PDB entry 5LJN | X-ray diffraction, 2.70 A resolution | chains A and C

== Chain A ==
Molecule: E3 ubiquitin-protein ligase RNF31
Source organism: Homo sapiens
Notes: EC 6.3.2.-
UniProtKB: Q96EP0 (RNF31_HUMAN); residues 5-176 here = UniProt positions 5-176
Sequence (173 residues; each row starts with the number of its first residue):
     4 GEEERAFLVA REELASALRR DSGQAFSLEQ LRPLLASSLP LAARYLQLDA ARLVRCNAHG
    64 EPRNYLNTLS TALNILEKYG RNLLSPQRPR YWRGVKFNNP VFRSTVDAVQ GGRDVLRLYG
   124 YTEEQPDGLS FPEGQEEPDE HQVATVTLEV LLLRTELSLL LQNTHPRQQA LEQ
Differences from the reference sequence: expression tag (4)

== Chain C ==
Molecule: Spermatogenesis-associated protein 2
UniProtKB: Q9UM82 (SPAT2_HUMAN); residue numbers follow UniProt; this construct covers 334-341
Sequence (8 residues; each row starts with the number of its first residue):
   334 DVDLYTDS
What the authors report for this chain:
  - mutagenesis - Y338A, Y338F: unchanged binding to CYLD
  - mutagenesis - Y338A: decreased signaling in response to IL-8

== How chain A and chain C interact ==
Residue-residue contacts (20; chain A residue first):
  Tyr82(A) - Leu337(C)  hydrogen bond (side chain-backbone)
  Asn85(A) - Tyr338(C)  hydrogen bond
  Pro92(A) - Tyr338(C)
  Tyr94(A) - Tyr338(C)
  Tyr94(A) - Thr339(C)
  Trp95(A) - Tyr338(C)  hydrophobic
  Gly97(A) - Tyr338(C)
  Val98(A) - Leu337(C)
  Val98(A) - Tyr338(C)  hydrophobic
  Lys99(A) - Tyr338(C)  hydrogen bond (backbone-backbone)
  Lys99(A) - Asp340(C)
  Asn101(A) - Asp340(C)
  Asn102(A) - Asp336(C)  hydrogen bond (side chain-backbone)
  Asn102(A) - Leu337(C)
  Asn102(A) - Tyr338(C)
  Asn102(A) - Thr339(C)  hydrogen bond (side chain-backbone)
  Val104(A) - Val335(C)  hydrophobic
  Val104(A) - Asp336(C)
  Val104(A) - Leu337(C)  hydrophobic
  Tyr124(A) - Tyr338(C)
Interface residues without a listed pair, chain A (16 interface residues in all): Ile78, Lys81, Arg93, Pro103
Interface residues without a listed pair, chain C (8 interface residues in all): Asp334, Ser341
Interface features reported in the paper:
  - residue pairs: Asn101(A)-Asp340(C) (backbone contact)
  - interface residues, chain C: Asp336(C), Leu337(C)
  - hot spots on chain C (mutagenesis) - Y338A, Y338F: abolished binding to HOIP

== Summary ==
Chain A and chain C form an interface of 16 and 8 residues respectively; the contacts include 5 hydrogen
bonds. Polar contacts include Tyr82(A)-Leu337(C), Asn85(A)-Tyr338(C) and Asn102(A)-Asp336(C). The authors
report a backbone contact between Asn101(A) and Asp340(C). The paper reports that Y338A and Y338F of chain C
abolish binding to HOIP; interface residues Asp336(C) and Leu337(C).
Here chain A is E3 ubiquitin-protein ligase RNF31 (Homo sapiens) and chain C is Spermatogenesis-associated
protein 2. Entry 5LJN (Structure of the HOIP PUB domain bound to SPATA2 PIM peptide) was determined by X-ray
diffraction together with 5LJM from the same study.
